Entry 8AYO (electron microscopy, 3.30 A resolution); this record covers chains C and I of the 6 polymer chains in the assembly.

== Chain C ==
Protein: Isoform Flip of Glutamate receptor 1
From: Rattus norvegicus
Reference sequence: P19490 (GRIA1_RAT), isoform P19490-2; the construct has insertions or renumbered stretches relative to UniProt, so the offset changes along the chain: -25 to -7 = UniProt 1-19; 2-889 = UniProt 20-907
Amino-acid sequence (915 residues; row label = number of the first residue in the row; numbers below 1 keep their minus sign (Met-25 is residue -25)):
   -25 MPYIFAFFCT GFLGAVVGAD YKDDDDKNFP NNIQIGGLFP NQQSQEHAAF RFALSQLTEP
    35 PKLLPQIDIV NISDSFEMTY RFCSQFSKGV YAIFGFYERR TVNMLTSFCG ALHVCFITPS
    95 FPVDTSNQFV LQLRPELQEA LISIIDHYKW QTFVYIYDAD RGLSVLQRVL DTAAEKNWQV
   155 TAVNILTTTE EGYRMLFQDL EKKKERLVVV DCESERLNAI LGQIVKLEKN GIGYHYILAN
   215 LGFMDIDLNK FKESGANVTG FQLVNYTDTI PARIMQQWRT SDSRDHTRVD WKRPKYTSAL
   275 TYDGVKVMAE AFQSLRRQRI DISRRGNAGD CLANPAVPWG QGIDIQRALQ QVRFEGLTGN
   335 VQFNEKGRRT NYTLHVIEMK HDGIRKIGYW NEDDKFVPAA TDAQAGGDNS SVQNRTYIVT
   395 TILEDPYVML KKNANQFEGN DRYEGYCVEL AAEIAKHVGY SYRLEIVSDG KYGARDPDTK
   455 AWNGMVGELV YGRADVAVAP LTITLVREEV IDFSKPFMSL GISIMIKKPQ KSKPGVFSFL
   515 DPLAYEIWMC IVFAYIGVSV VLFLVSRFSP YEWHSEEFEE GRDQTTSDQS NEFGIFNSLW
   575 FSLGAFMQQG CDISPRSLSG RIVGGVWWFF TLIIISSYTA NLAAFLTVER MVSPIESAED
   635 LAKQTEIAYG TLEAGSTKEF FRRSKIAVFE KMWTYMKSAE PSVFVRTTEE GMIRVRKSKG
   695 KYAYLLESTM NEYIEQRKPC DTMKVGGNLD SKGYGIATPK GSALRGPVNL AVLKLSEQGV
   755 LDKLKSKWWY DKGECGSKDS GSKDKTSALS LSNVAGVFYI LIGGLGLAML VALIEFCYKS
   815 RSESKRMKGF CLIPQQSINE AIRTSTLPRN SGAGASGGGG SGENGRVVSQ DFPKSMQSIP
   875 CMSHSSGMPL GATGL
Unresolved in the structure: -25 to 388, 544-564, 772-778, 816-889
Construct notes: insertion (-6 to 1)
Disulfides: Cys714-Cys769
Ligand contacts:
  - cyclothiazide (CYZ), molecule 1: Ile477, Pro490, Ser493, Ser725, Lys726, Gly727
  - cyclothiazide (CYZ), molecule 2: Lys489, Pro490, Phe491, Met492, Ser493, Leu747, Ser750, Leu755, Asp756, Lys759
  - glutamic acid (GLU): Tyr446, Pro474, Leu475, Thr476, Arg481, Gly649, Ser650, Thr651, Leu699, Leu700, Glu701
  - OIJ (5-[2-(4-fluorophenyl)-7-(4-oxidanylpiperidin-1-yl)pyrazolo[1,5-c]pyrimidin-3-yl]-1,3-dihydroindol-2-one): Tyr519, Glu520, Met523, Cys524, Phe527
Swiss-Prot annotation at these positions:
  - motif: Ala886 to Leu889 (PDZ-binding)
  - binding site (L-glutamate): Pro474, Thr476, Arg481, Ser650, Thr651, Glu701
  - modified residue (Phosphoserine): Ser627, Ser692, Ser831, Ser845
  - lipidation (S-palmitoyl cysteine): Cys585, Cys811
  - glycosylation (N-linked (GlcNAc...) asparagine): Asn45, Asn231, Asn239, Asn345, Asn383, Asn388

== Chain I ==
Protein: Voltage-dependent calcium channel gamma-8 subunit
From: Rattus norvegicus
Reference sequence: Q8VHW5 (CCG8_RAT); numbering as in UniProt (aligned over 2-417)
Amino-acid sequence (423 residues; row label = number of the first residue in the row):
     1 GESLKRWNEE RGLWCEKGVQ VLLTTIGAFA AFGLMTIAIS TDYWLYTRAL ICNTTNLTAG
    61 DDGPPHRGGS GSSEKKDPGG LTHSGLWRIC CLEGLKRGVC VKINHFPEDT DYDHDSAEYL
   121 LRVVRASSIF PILSAILLLL GGVCVAASRV YKSKRNIILG AGILFVAAGL SNIIGVIVYI
   181 SANAGEPGPK RDEEKKNHYS YGWSFYFGGL SFILAEVIGV LAVNIYIERS REAHCQSRSD
   241 LLKAGGGAGG SGGSGPSAIL RLPSYRFRYR RRSRSSSRGS SEASPSRDAS PGGPGGPGFA
   301 STDISMYTLS RDPSKGSVAA GLASAGGGGG GAGVGAYGGA AGAAGGGGTG SERDRGSSAG
   361 FLTLHNAFPK EAASGVTVTV TGPPAAPAPA PPAPAAPAPG TLSKEAAASN TNTLNRKLEV
   421 LFQ
Unresolved in the structure: 1-17, 54-78, 186-195, 235-423
Construct notes: expression tag (1, 418-423)
Disulfides: Cys52-Cys91, Cys90-Cys100
Ligand contacts: OIJ (5-[2-(4-fluorophenyl)-7-(4-oxidanylpiperidin-1-yl)pyrazolo[1,5-c]pyrimidin-3-yl]-1,3-dihydroindol-2-one): Met35, Trp44, Asn172, Val176, Ile180, Tyr201, Phe205, Tyr206, Gly208, Gly209, Leu210, Ile213
Swiss-Prot annotation at these positions:
  - modified residue (Phosphoserine): Ser251, Ser254
From the paper describing this entry:
  - specificity-determining residues: Val176, Gly209 (citing earlier work)

== Interface between chain C and chain I ==
Pairs across the interface (12):
  Glu520(C) with Ile180(I); Tyr199(I), hydrogen bond; Tyr201(I), hydrogen bond
  Phe527(C) with Phe212(I), hydrophobic
  Ala528(C) with Ile173(I)
  Val534(C) with Val166(I), hydrophobic
  Val535(C) with Val166(I), hydrophobic
  Phe537(C) with Val223(I), hydrophobic; Asn224(I)
  Leu538(C) with Val166(I), hydrophobic
  Phe542(C) with Leu159(I), hydrophobic
  Ile569(C) with Val220(I), hydrophobic
Also at the interface, not in a pair above, chain C (13 interface residues in all): Cys524, Ile530, Gly531, Arg541
Also at the interface, not in a pair above, chain I (16 interface residues in all): Ile177, Gly209, Ile213, Glu216, Tyr226, Ile227

== In short ==
Chain C and chain I form an interface of 13 and 16 residues respectively, with 2 hydrogen bonds. Polar
contacts include Glu520(C)-Tyr199(I) and Glu520(C)-Tyr201(I). Compound OIJ is bound between chain C and chain
I. Ligands of chain C: cyclothiazide and glutamic acid. The paper reports specificity determinants Val176(I)
and Gly209(I).
Here chain C is Isoform Flip of Glutamate receptor 1 and chain I is Voltage-dependent calcium channel gamma-8
subunit, both from Rattus norvegicus. Entry 8AYO (Open state GluA1/A2 AMPA receptor in complex with TARP gamma
8 and ligand JNJ-61432059) was determined by electron microscopy, deposited together with 8AYL, 8AYM and 8AYN.
